1JU6 - chains A and B; structure by X-ray diffraction, 2.89 A resolution.

== Chain A (and B) ==
Molecule: Thymidylate synthase
From: Homo sapiens
Notes: EC 2.1.1.45; chain B of this document is another copy of the same molecule, construct and numbering; everything in this record applies to it too
UniProtKB: P04818 (TYSY_HUMAN); residue numbers follow UniProt; this construct covers 1-313
Chain sequence (313 residues; each row starts with the number of its first residue):
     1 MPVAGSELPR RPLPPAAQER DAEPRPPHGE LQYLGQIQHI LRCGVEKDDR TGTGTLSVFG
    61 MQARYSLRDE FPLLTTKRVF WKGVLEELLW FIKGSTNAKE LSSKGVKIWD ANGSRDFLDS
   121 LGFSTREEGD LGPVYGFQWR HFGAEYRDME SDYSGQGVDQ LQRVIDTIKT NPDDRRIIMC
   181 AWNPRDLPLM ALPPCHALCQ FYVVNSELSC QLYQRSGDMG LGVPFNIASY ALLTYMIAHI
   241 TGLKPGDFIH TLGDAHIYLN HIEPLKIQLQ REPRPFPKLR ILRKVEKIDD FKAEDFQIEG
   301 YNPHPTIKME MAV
Unresolved in the structure: 1-27
Construct notes: engineered mutation Glu-46 (Arg in P04818)
Glycans and other covalent adducts: 2'-deoxyuridine 5'-monophosphate (UMP) linked to Cys-195
Small-molecule neighbours:
  - ly231514 (LYA; 2-{4-[2-(2-amino-4-oxo-4,7-dihydro-3H-pyrrolo[2,3-d]pyrimidin-5-yl)-ethyl]-benzoylamino}-pentanedioic acid): Lys-77, Phe-80, Glu-87, Ile-108, Trp-109, Asn-112, Asp-218, Leu-221, Gly-222, Phe-225, Tyr-258, Ile-307, Met-311, Ala-312
  - 2'-deoxyuridine 5'-monophosphate (UMP): Arg-50, Tyr-135, Leu-192, His-196, Gln-214, Arg-215, Ser-216, Gly-217, Asp-218, Gly-222, Val-223, Asn-226, His-256, Tyr-258
Curated features (UniProtKB/Swiss-Prot):
  - active site: Cys-195 (Nucleophile)
  - binding site (dUMP): Arg-50, Arg-175, Arg-176, Cys-195, His-196, Arg-215 to Asp-218, Asn-226, His-256 to Tyr-258
  - binding site ((6R)-5,10-methylene-5,6,7,8-tetrahydrofolate): Asp-218, Ala-312
  - modified residue: Ser-114 (Phosphoserine)
  - cross-link (Glycyl lysine isopeptide (Lys-Gly)): Lys-287 (interchain with G-Cter in SUMO2), Lys-292 (interchain with G-Cter in SUMO2), Lys-308 (interchain with G-Cter in SUMO2)
  - natural variant: Glu-87 (E87K: In DKCD; uncertain significance), Arg-115 to Val-313 (deletion: In DKCD), Gln-160 (Q160H: In DKCD; uncertain significance), Arg-271 to Val-313 (deletion: In DKCD)

== Interface between chain A and chain B ==
Contacting residue pairs (98):
  Val-45(A) with Val-204(B), hydrophobic
  Lys-47(A) with Pro-172(B); Asp-173(B), hydrogen bond (side chain-backbone); Tyr-202(B); Val-203(B)
  Asp-48(A) with Asp-173(B)
  Asp-49(A) with Arg-175(B), salt bridge
  Arg-50(A) with Arg-176(B)
  Ser-57(A) with Tyr-202(B), hydrogen bond
  Val-58(A) with Tyr-202(B)
  Phe-59(A) with Arg-64(B), hydrogen bond (backbone-side chain); Gln-200(B); Phe-201(B); Tyr-202(B), hydrophobic; Cys-210(B); Gln-211(B)
  Gly-60(A) with Arg-64(B), hydrogen bond (backbone-side chain); Gln-211(B)
  Met-61(A) with Gln-62(B), hydrogen bond (backbone-side chain)
  Gln-62(A) with Gly-60(B); Met-61(B), hydrogen bond (side chain-backbone); Gln-62(B); Thr-251(B)
  Arg-64(A) with Phe-59(B), hydrogen bond (side chain-backbone); Gly-60(B), hydrogen bond (side chain-backbone)
  Phe-142(A) with Phe-142(B), hydrophobic; Asn-183(B); Pro-184(B)
  Gly-143(A) with Arg-185(B), hydrogen bond (backbone-side chain)
  Ala-144(A) with Arg-185(B)
  Gly-157(A) with Arg-185(B)
  Gln-160(A) with Pro-184(B)
  Pro-172(A) with Lys-47(B)
  Asp-173(A) with Lys-47(B); Asp-48(B)
  Arg-175(A) with Asp-49(B), salt bridge; Arg-50(B); Arg-215(B), hydrogen bond (backbone-side chain); Ser-216(B); Asp-254(B); His-256(B); Tyr-258(B), hydrogen bond
  Arg-176(A) with Arg-50(B); Trp-182(B); Leu-192(B); Pro-193(B); Arg-215(B)
  Ile-178(A) with Trp-182(B); Arg-215(B)
  Cys-180(A) with Trp-182(B)
  Trp-182(A) with Ile-178(B); Cys-180(B)
  Asn-183(A) with Phe-142(B)
  Pro-184(A) with Phe-142(B); Val-158(B), hydrophobic; Gln-160(B)
  Arg-185(A) with Gly-143(B); Gly-157(B)
  Leu-192(A) with Arg-176(B)
  Pro-193(A) with Arg-176(B)
  Leu-198(A) with Leu-198(B), hydrophobic; Tyr-213(B), hydrophobic
  Gln-200(A) with Phe-59(B); Tyr-213(B), hydrogen bond; Arg-215(B), hydrogen bond (side chain-backbone); Gly-253(B)
  Tyr-202(A) with Lys-47(B); Ser-57(B), hydrogen bond; Phe-59(B), hydrophobic; Asp-254(B)
  Val-203(A) with Lys-47(B)
  Val-204(A) with Lys-47(B)
  Asn-205(A) with Val-45(B)
  Ser-209(A) with Phe-59(B)
  Cys-210(A) with Phe-59(B)
  Gln-211(A) with Phe-59(B); Tyr-213(B), hydrogen bond; Thr-251(B); Leu-252(B); Gly-253(B)
  Tyr-213(A) with Leu-198(B), hydrophobic; Gln-200(B), hydrogen bond; Gln-211(B)
  Arg-215(A) with Arg-175(B), hydrogen bond (side chain-backbone); Arg-176(B); Ile-178(B); Gln-200(B), hydrogen bond (backbone-side chain)
  Ser-216(A) with Arg-175(B)
  Ile-249(A) with Phe-59(B), hydrophobic
  Thr-251(A) with Gln-62(B); Gln-211(B); Thr-251(B)
  Leu-252(A) with Gln-211(B)
  Gly-253(A) with Gln-200(B); Gln-211(B)
  Asp-254(A) with Arg-175(B), salt bridge
  His-256(A) with Arg-175(B), hydrogen bond
  Tyr-258(A) with Arg-175(B), hydrogen bond
Other interface residues (no listed pair), chain A (51 interface residues in all): Thr-55, Val-158, Phe-201
Other interface residues (no listed pair), chain B (52 interface residues in all): Thr-51, Val-58, Ala-144, Asp-174, Asn-205, Ser-209, Ile-249

== Overview ==
51 residues of chain A and 52 residues of chain B are in contact; the contacts include 20 hydrogen bonds and 3
salt bridges. Polar contacts include Asp-49(A)/Arg-175(B), Asp-254(A)/Arg-175(B) and Lys-47(A)/Asp-173(B).
Chain A binds ly231514. 2'-deoxyuridine 5'-monophosphate is covalently linked to Cys-195(A).
Chain A and chain B are both Thymidylate synthase (Homo sapiens); the structure, Human Thymidylate Synthase
Complex with dUMP and LY231514, A Pyrrolo(2,3-d)pyrimidine-based Antifolate, was determined by X-ray
diffraction together with 1JTQ, 1JTU, 1JUJ and 1JUT from the same study.
